Entry 5KNB (X-ray diffraction, 3.25 A resolution); this record covers chains C and F of the 8 polymer chains in the assembly.

== Chain C ==
Molecule: V-type sodium ATPase catalytic subunit A
From: Enterococcus hirae ATCC 9790
Notes: EC 3.6.3.15
UniProtKB: Q08636 (NTPA_ENTHA); residue numbers follow UniProt; this construct covers 1-593
Chain sequence (600 residues; each row starts with the number of its first residue; numbers below 1 keep their minus sign (Gly-6 is residue -6)):
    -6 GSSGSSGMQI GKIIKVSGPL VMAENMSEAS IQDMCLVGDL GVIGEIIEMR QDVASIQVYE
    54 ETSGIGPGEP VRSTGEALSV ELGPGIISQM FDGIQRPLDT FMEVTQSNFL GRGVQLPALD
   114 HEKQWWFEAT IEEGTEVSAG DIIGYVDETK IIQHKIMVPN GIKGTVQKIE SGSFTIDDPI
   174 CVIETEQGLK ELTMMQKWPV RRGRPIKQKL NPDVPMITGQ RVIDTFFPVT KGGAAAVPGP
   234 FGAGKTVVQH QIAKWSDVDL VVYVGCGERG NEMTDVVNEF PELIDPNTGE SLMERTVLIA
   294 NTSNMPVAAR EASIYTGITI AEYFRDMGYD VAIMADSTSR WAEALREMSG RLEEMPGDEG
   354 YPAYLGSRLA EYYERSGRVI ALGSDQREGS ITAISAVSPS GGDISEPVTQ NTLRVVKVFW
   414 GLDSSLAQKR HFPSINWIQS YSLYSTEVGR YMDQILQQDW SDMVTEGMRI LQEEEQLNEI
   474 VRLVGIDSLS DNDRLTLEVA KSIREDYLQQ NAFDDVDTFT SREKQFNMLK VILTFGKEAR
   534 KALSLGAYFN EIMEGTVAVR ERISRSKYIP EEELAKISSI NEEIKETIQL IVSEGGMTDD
Not modelled in the structure: -6 to 0, 587-593
Sequence notes: expression tag (-6 to 0)
Bound ions: Mg2+: Thr239 (together with ADP)
Small-molecule neighbours: ADP (adenosine-5'-diphosphate): Pro233, Phe234, Gly235, Ala236, Gly237, Lys238, Thr239, Val240, Arg262, Glu265, Phe425, Pro426, Gln503, Asn504, Ala505, Phe506
From the paper describing this entry:
  - binding site for ADP: Lys238, Arg262

== Chain F ==
Molecule: V-type sodium ATPase subunit B
From: Enterococcus hirae ATCC 9790
UniProtKB: Q08637 (NTPB_ENTHA); residues 1-458 here = UniProt positions 1-458
Chain sequence (465 residues; each row starts with the number of its first residue; numbers below 1 keep their minus sign (Gly-6 is residue -6)):
    -6 GSSGSSGMIK EYRTIKEVVG PLMAVEKVSG VKYEELIEVR MQNGEIRRGQ VLEVQEDKAM
    54 VQIFEGTSGI NLKNSSVRFL GHPLQLGVSE DMIGRVFDGL GRPKDNGPEI LPEKYLDING
   114 EVINPIARDY PDEFIQTGIS AIDHLNTLVR GQKLPVFSGS GLPHKELAAQ IARQATVLDS
   174 SDDFAVVFAA IGITFEEAEF FMEDFRQTGA IDRSVMFMNL ANDPAIERIA TPRMALTAAE
   234 YLAYEKGMHV LVIMTDMTNY AEALREISAA RREVPGRRGY PGYLYTNLAT LFERAGRIRG
   294 LKGSVTQIPI LTMPEDDKTH PIPDLTGYIT EGQIILTREL YKSGIQPPID VLPSLSRLKD
   354 KGTGAGKTRE DHAATMNQLF AAYAQGKQAK ELAVVLGESA LSDIDKIYAK FAERFENEYV
   414 NQGFYTNRTI TETLDLGWEL LAMLPRTELK RIKDDLLDKY LPEGK
Not modelled in the structure: -6 to 0, 456-458
Sequence notes: expression tag (-6 to 0)
Small-molecule neighbours: ADP (adenosine-5'-diphosphate): Leu348, Ser349, Arg350, Lys352
From the paper describing this entry:
  - binding site for ADP: Arg350

== Interface between chain C and chain F ==
Residue-residue contacts (122; chain C residue first):
  Ile7(C) with Gln48(F); Glu49(F), hydrogen bond (backbone-backbone)
  Lys8(C) with Glu46(F), salt bridge; Val47(F); Gln48(F)
  Val9(C) with Tyr26(F), hydrophobic; Glu46(F); Val47(F), hydrogen bond (backbone-backbone)
  Ser10(C) with Arg264(F)
  Gly11(C) with Tyr26(F)
  Thr55(C) with Tyr26(F)
  Ser56(C) with Tyr26(F); Glu27(F), hydrogen bond
  Gly57(C) with Lys25(F); Tyr26(F), hydrogen bond (backbone-backbone)
  Ile58(C) with Lys25(F); Tyr26(F), hydrogen bond (backbone-backbone)
  Gly59(C) with Val24(F); Lys25(F)
  Pro60(C) with Val24(F); Val47(F)
  Glu62(C) with Lys25(F), salt bridge
  Met83(C) with Pro118(F), hydrophobic; Ile119(F), hydrophobic
  Leu91(C) with Asn117(F), hydrogen bond (backbone-side chain); Pro118(F); Ile119(F), hydrophobic
  Asp92(C) with Ile119(F)
  Met95(C) with Asn117(F); Ile119(F), hydrophobic; Ala120(F), hydrophobic
  Asn101(C) with Ile116(F); Asn117(F), hydrogen bond (backbone-backbone); Ala120(F); Arg292(F); Leu294(F)
  Phe102(C) with Glu114(F); Val115(F); Ile116(F), hydrophobic; Asn117(F); Tyr237(F), hydrophobic
  Leu103(C) with Val115(F), hydrogen bond (backbone-backbone); Asn117(F)
  Gly232(C) with Tyr321(F), hydrogen bond (backbone-side chain)
  Pro233(C) with Tyr321(F)
  Phe234(C) with Lys311(F); Gly320(F); Tyr321(F), hydrophobic; Gln326(F); Arg350(F)
  Gly235(C) with Leu348(F); Arg350(F)
  Lys238(C) with Tyr321(F)
  Gly260(C) with Tyr278(F), hydrogen bond (backbone-side chain)
  Glu261(C) with Tyr321(F)
  Arg262(C) with Lys146(F); Glu286(F); Gly320(F), hydrogen bond (side chain-backbone); Tyr321(F), hydrogen bond (side chain-backbone); Ile322(F), hydrogen bond (side chain-backbone); Thr323(F), hydrogen bond (side chain-backbone); Glu324(F); Arg350(F)
  Gly263(C) with Glu286(F)
  Asn264(C) with Arg121(F); Tyr123(F); Pro124(F); Glu324(F), hydrogen bond
  Thr267(C) with Pro118(F); Arg121(F), hydrogen bond (side chain-backbone)
  Asp268(C) with Tyr123(F); Lys354(F), salt bridge
  Asn271(C) with Arg292(F), hydrogen bond
  Glu272(C) with Lys354(F), salt bridge
  Thr295(C) with Val115(F)
  Ser296(C) with Tyr278(F); Ala282(F); Glu286(F), hydrogen bond
  Asn297(C) with Val115(F); Ala282(F); Thr283(F); Glu286(F)
  Val300(C) with Thr279(F)
  Arg303(C) with Tyr278(F); Thr279(F), hydrogen bond
  Arg333(C) with Tyr278(F), hydrogen bond; Tyr321(F)
  Glu336(C) with Tyr278(F)
  Arg339(C) with Arg270(F)
  Glu340(C) with Gly275(F); Tyr276(F); Thr279(F), hydrogen bond
  Gly343(C) with Val267(F)
  Arg344(C) with Tyr276(F)
  Glu352(C) with Arg270(F), salt bridge
  Ser391(C) with Tyr321(F), hydrogen bond (backbone-side chain)
  Pro392(C) with Tyr321(F), hydrogen bond (backbone-side chain)
  Ser393(C) with Arg270(F); Asp317(F)
  Gly394(C) with Asp317(F), hydrogen bond (backbone-side chain)
  Gln421(C) with Leu345(F); Pro346(F); Phe373(F)
  Lys422(C) with Ala374(F); Arg444(F)
  Arg423(C) with Asn139(F); Leu345(F); Ser347(F); Leu348(F); Lys352(F); Phe373(F); Arg444(F), hydrogen bond (backbone-side chain)
  Arg475(C) with Leu389(F)
  Glu498(C) with Lys443(F)
  Gln502(C) with Arg444(F), hydrogen bond
  Phe506(C) with Asp353(F)
  Val550(C) with Thr440(F)
  Ser557(C) with Lys443(F)
  Arg558(C) with Ile445(F), hydrogen bond (side chain-backbone); Lys446(F); Asp447(F), salt bridge
  Tyr561(C) with Lys446(F)
Also at the interface, not in a pair above, chain C (68 interface residues in all): Phe94, Met298, Glu346, Ile479, Lys494, Asn504, Glu554, Lys560
Also at the interface, not in a pair above, chain F (66 interface residues in all): Pro76, Asp110, Asp122, Thr312, Asn370, Ala377, Ala393, Glu441

== Summary ==
68 residues of chain C face 66 of chain F across their interface, with 27 hydrogen bonds and 6 salt bridges.
Polar pairs include Lys8(C)-Glu46(F), Glu62(C)-Lys25(F) and Asp268(C)-Lys354(F). ADP is bound between chain C
and chain F. From the paper: a binding site for ADP at Lys238(C), Arg262(C) and Arg350(F).
Here chain C is V-type sodium ATPase catalytic subunit A and chain F is V-type sodium ATPase subunit B, both
from Enterococcus hirae ATCC 9790. Entry 5KNB (Crystal structure of the 2 ADP-bound V1 complex) was determined
by X-ray diffraction together with 5KNC and 5KND from the same study.
